Entry 4TT3 (X-ray diffraction, 3.21 A resolution); this record covers chains D and H of the 10 polymer chains in the assembly.

== Chain D ==
Protein: ATP synthase subunit beta, mitochondrial
From: Bos taurus
Notes: EC 3.6.3.14
UniProtKB: P00829 (ATPB_BOVIN); residues -1 to 478 here correspond to UniProt positions 49-528 (UniProt number = residue number + 50)
Sequence (480 residues; row label = number of the first residue in the row; numbers below 1 keep their minus sign (Gln-1 is residue -1)):
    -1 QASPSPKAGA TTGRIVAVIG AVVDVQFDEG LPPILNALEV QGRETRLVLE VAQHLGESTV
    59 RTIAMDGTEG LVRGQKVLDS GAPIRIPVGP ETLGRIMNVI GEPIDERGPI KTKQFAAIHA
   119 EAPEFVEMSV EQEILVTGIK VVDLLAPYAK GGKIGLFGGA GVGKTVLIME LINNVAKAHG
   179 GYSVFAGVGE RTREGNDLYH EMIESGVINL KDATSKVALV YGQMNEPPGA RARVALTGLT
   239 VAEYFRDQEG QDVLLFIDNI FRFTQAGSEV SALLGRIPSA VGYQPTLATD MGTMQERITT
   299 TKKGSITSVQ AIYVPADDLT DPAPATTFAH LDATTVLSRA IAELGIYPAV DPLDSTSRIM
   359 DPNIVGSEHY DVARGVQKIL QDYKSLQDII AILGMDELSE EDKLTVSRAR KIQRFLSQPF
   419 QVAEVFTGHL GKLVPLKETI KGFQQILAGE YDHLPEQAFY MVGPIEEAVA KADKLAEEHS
Not modelled in the structure: -1 to 8, 478
Bound ions: Mg2+: Thr163 (together with ADP)
Residues lining bound ligands:
  - ADP (adenosine-5'-diphosphate): Gly157, Gly159, Val160, Gly161, Lys162, Thr163, Val164, Arg189, Tyr345, Phe418, Ala421, Phe424, Thr425
  - ATP (adenosine-5'-triphosphate): Ser355, Asp359, Tyr368

== Chain H ==
Protein: ATPase inhibitor, mitochondrial
From: Bos taurus
UniProtKB: P01096 (ATIF1_BOVIN); residues 1-60 here correspond to UniProt positions 26-85 (UniProt number = residue number + 25)
Sequence (66 residues; each row starts with the number of its first residue):
     1 GSESGDNVRS SAGAVRDAGG AFGKREQAEE ERYFRARAAE QLAALKKHHE NEISHHAKEI
    61 HHHHHH
Not modelled in the structure: 1-10, 51-66
Differences from the reference sequence: engineered mutation Ala39 (Lys64 in P01096); expression tag (61-66)
What the authors report for this chain:
  - mutagenesis - E30A: abolished binding to F1-ATPase (citing earlier work)
  - conformationally variable residues (order/disorder transition): Val15 to Ala18, Phe22

== How chain D and chain H interact ==
Pairs across the interface (40; chain D residue first):
  Leu342(D) - Arg16(H)
  Gln379(D) - Ala12(H)
  Tyr381(D) - Glu30(H)  hydrogen bond
  Lys382(D) - Ala12(H)
  Lys382(D) - Gly13(H)  hydrogen bond (backbone-backbone)
  Ser383(D) - Ala12(H)
  Gln385(D) - Arg16(H)
  Gln385(D) - Glu26(H)
  Gln385(D) - Glu30(H)
  Asp386(D) - Gly13(H)  hydrogen bond (side chain-backbone)
  Asp386(D) - Ala14(H)
  Asp386(D) - Val15(H)
  Ile388(D) - Glu26(H)
  Ile388(D) - Glu30(H)
  Ala389(D) - Phe22(H)
  Ala389(D) - Arg25(H)  hydrogen bond (backbone-side chain)
  Ala389(D) - Glu26(H)
  Met393(D) - Glu29(H)
  Met393(D) - Tyr33(H)  hydrophobic
  Met393(D) - Phe34(H)  hydrophobic
  Asp394(D) - Arg32(H)  salt bridge
  Asp394(D) - Tyr33(H)
  Lys401(D) - Tyr33(H)
  Val404(D) - Phe34(H)  hydrophobic
  Ser405(D) - Phe34(H)
  Arg408(D) - Glu30(H)  salt bridge
  Arg408(D) - Glu31(H)  salt bridge
  Arg408(D) - Phe34(H)
  Asp450(D) - Gln41(H)  hydrogen bond (backbone-side chain)
  His451(D) - Gln41(H)
  Leu452(D) - Gln41(H)
  Pro453(D) - Gln41(H)
  Glu454(D) - Phe34(H)
  Ala470(D) - Leu45(H)
  Leu473(D) - Leu42(H)
  Ala474(D) - Leu42(H)
  Ala474(D) - Leu45(H)  hydrophobic
  Ala474(D) - Lys46(H)  hydrogen bond (backbone-side chain)
  Glu475(D) - Lys46(H)
  His477(D) - Lys46(H)
Other interface residues (no listed pair), chain D (29 interface residues in all): Ile390, Gly392, Lys409, Arg412
Other interface residues (no listed pair), chain H (22 interface residues in all): Ser11, Gln27, Ala38, His49
Interface features reported in the paper:
  - pairs named by the authors: Glu30(H)-Arg408(D) (salt bridge)
  - interface residues, chain H: Leu42(H), Leu45(H)

== Summary ==
29 residues of chain D and 22 residues of chain H are in contact; the contacts include 6 hydrogen bonds and 3
salt bridges. Polar contacts include Asp394(D)-Arg32(H), Arg408(D)-Glu30(H) and Arg408(D)-Glu31(H). The paper
describes a salt bridge between Glu30(H) and Arg408(D). The paper reports that E30A of chain H abolishes
binding to F1-ATPase; interface residues Leu42(H) and Leu45(H).
Here chain D is ATP synthase subunit beta, mitochondrial and chain H is ATPase inhibitor, mitochondrial, both
from Bos taurus. Entry 4TT3 (The Pathway of Binding of the Intrinsically Disordered Mitochondrial Inhibitor
Protein to F1-ATPase) was determined by X-ray diffraction together with 4TSF from the same study.
